9CQY - chains B and D of the 4 polymer chains in the assembly; structure by electron microscopy, 2.39 A resolution.

[Chain B (and D)]
Protein: Nitrogenase molybdenum-iron protein beta chain
From: Azotobacter vinelandii
Notes: EC 1.18.6.1; chain D of this document is another copy of the same molecule, construct and numbering; everything in this record applies to it too
UniProtKB: P07329 (NIFK_AZOVI); residue numbers follow UniProt; this construct covers 1-523
Chain sequence (523 residues; numbered 1 to 523; the number before each row is that of its first residue):
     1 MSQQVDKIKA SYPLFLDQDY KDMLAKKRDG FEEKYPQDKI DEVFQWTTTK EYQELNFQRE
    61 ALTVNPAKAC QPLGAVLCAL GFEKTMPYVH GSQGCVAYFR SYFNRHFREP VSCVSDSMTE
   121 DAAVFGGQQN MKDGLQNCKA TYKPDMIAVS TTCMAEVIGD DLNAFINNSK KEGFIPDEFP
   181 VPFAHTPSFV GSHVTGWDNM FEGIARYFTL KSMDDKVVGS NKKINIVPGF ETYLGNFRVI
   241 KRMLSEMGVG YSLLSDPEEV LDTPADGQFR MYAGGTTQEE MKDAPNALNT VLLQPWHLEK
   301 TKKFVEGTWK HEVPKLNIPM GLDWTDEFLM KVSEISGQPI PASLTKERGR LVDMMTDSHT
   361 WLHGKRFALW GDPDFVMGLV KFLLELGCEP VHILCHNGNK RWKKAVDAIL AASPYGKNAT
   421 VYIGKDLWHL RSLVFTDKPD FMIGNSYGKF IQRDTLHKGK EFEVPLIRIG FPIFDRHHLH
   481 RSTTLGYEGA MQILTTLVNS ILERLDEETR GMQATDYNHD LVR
Unresolved in the structure: 1
Bound ions: fe(8)-S(7) cluster Fe: Cys70, Cys95, Cys153, Ser188 (shared with 3 residues of chain A); Fe ion site 1: Arg108, Glu109 (shared with Asp353(D), Asp357(D) of chain D); Fe ion site 2: Asp353, Asp357 (shared with Arg108(D), Glu109(D) of chain D)
Residues lining bound ligands:
  - fe(8)-S(7) cluster (CLF): Cys70, Pro72, Ser92, Gly94, Cys95, Tyr98, Phe99, Thr152, Cys153, Ser188
  - 3-hydroxy-3-carboxy-adipic acid (HCA): Tyr98, Ser101, Arg105
Swiss-Prot annotation at these positions:
  - binding site ([8Fe-7S] cluster): Cys70, Cys95, Cys153, Ser188

[How chain B and chain D interact]
Pairs across the interface (130; chain B residue first):
  Ser11(B) - Tyr517(D)  hydrogen bond (backbone-side chain)
  Ser11(B) - Asn518(D)  hydrogen bond
  Tyr12(B) - Glu508(D)  hydrogen bond
  Tyr12(B) - Thr509(D)
  Tyr12(B) - Thr515(D)
  Tyr12(B) - Tyr517(D)
  Tyr12(B) - Asn518(D)
  Phe15(B) - Tyr517(D)
  Leu16(B) - Ala514(D)
  Leu16(B) - Thr515(D)
  Lys34(B) - Gln513(D)  hydrogen bond
  Gln37(B) - Gln513(D)  hydrogen bond
  Arg105(B) - Val522(D)
  Arg108(B) - Asp357(D)
  Arg108(B) - Arg523(D)  hydrogen bond (side chain-backbone)
  Glu109(B) - Asp353(D)
  Arg238(B) - Arg350(D)
  Glu259(B) - Lys346(D)  salt bridge
  Glu259(B) - Arg350(D)  salt bridge
  Asp262(B) - Arg350(D)  salt bridge
  Pro264(B) - Lys346(D)
  Pro264(B) - Gly349(D)
  Pro264(B) - Arg350(D)
  Ala265(B) - Gly349(D)  hydrogen bond (backbone-backbone)
  Ala265(B) - Val352(D)
  Ala265(B) - Asp353(D)
  Lys346(B) - Glu259(D)  salt bridge
  Lys346(B) - Pro264(D)
  Gly349(B) - Pro264(D)
  Gly349(B) - Ala265(D)  hydrogen bond (backbone-backbone)
  Arg350(B) - Arg238(D)
  Arg350(B) - Glu259(D)  salt bridge
  Arg350(B) - Asp262(D)  salt bridge
  Arg350(B) - Pro264(D)
  Val352(B) - Ala265(D)
  Asp353(B) - Glu109(D)
  Asp353(B) - Ala265(D)
  Met354(B) - His478(D)
  Asp357(B) - Arg108(D)
  Asp357(B) - His477(D)
  Asp357(B) - His478(D)
  Ser358(B) - His477(D)  hydrogen bond
  Ser358(B) - His478(D)  hydrogen bond
  Trp361(B) - His477(D)
  Ser446(B) - Leu521(D)
  Tyr447(B) - Leu521(D)  hydrophobic
  Lys449(B) - Asp506(D)  salt bridge
  Lys449(B) - His519(D)
  Lys449(B) - Asp520(D)  hydrogen bond (side chain-backbone)
  Phe450(B) - His519(D)
  Gln452(B) - Arg510(D)
  Arg453(B) - Arg510(D)
  Arg453(B) - Met512(D)
  Arg453(B) - Asp516(D)  salt bridge
  Asp454(B) - Met512(D)
  Leu456(B) - Arg510(D)
  His457(B) - Met512(D)
  Glu463(B) - Arg510(D)
  Arg468(B) - Asp506(D)  salt bridge
  Phe474(B) - Leu521(D)
  Phe474(B) - Val522(D)
  Phe474(B) - Arg523(D)  hydrogen bond (backbone-backbone)
  Asp475(B) - Leu502(D)
  Asp475(B) - Asp506(D)
  Asp475(B) - Leu521(D)  hydrogen bond (backbone-backbone)
  Asp475(B) - Arg523(D)
  Arg476(B) - Asn499(D)
  Arg476(B) - Leu502(D)
  Arg476(B) - Glu503(D)
  Arg476(B) - Asp506(D)  salt bridge
  His477(B) - Asp357(D)
  His477(B) - Ser358(D)  hydrogen bond
  His477(B) - Trp361(D)
  His477(B) - Thr495(D)
  His477(B) - Val498(D)
  His477(B) - Asn499(D)  hydrogen bond (backbone-side chain)
  His477(B) - Leu502(D)
  His477(B) - Arg523(D)  hydrogen bond (side chain-backbone)
  His478(B) - Met354(D)
  His478(B) - Asp357(D)
  His478(B) - Ser358(D)  hydrogen bond
  His478(B) - Leu494(D)
  Leu479(B) - Asn499(D)
  Leu494(B) - His478(D)
  Thr495(B) - His477(D)
  Val498(B) - His477(D)
  Asn499(B) - Arg476(D)
  Asn499(B) - His477(D)  hydrogen bond (side chain-backbone)
  Asn499(B) - Leu479(D)
  Leu502(B) - Asp475(D)
  Leu502(B) - Arg476(D)
  Leu502(B) - His477(D)
  Glu503(B) - Arg476(D)
  Asp506(B) - Lys449(D)  salt bridge
  Asp506(B) - Arg468(D)  salt bridge
  Asp506(B) - Asp475(D)
  Asp506(B) - Arg476(D)  salt bridge
  Glu508(B) - Tyr12(D)  hydrogen bond
  Thr509(B) - Tyr12(D)
  Arg510(B) - Gln452(D)
  Arg510(B) - Arg453(D)
  Arg510(B) - Leu456(D)
  Arg510(B) - Glu463(D)
  Met512(B) - Arg453(D)
  Met512(B) - Asp454(D)
  Met512(B) - His457(D)
  Gln513(B) - Lys34(D)  hydrogen bond
  Gln513(B) - Gln37(D)  hydrogen bond
  Ala514(B) - Leu16(D)
  Thr515(B) - Tyr12(D)
  Thr515(B) - Leu16(D)
  Asp516(B) - Arg453(D)  salt bridge
  Tyr517(B) - Ser11(D)  hydrogen bond (side chain-backbone)
  Tyr517(B) - Tyr12(D)
  Tyr517(B) - Phe15(D)
  Asn518(B) - Ser11(D)  hydrogen bond
  Asn518(B) - Tyr12(D)
  His519(B) - Lys449(D)
  His519(B) - Phe450(D)
  Asp520(B) - Lys449(D)  hydrogen bond (backbone-side chain)
  Leu521(B) - Ser446(D)
  Leu521(B) - Tyr447(D)  hydrophobic
  Leu521(B) - Phe474(D)
  Leu521(B) - Asp475(D)  hydrogen bond (backbone-backbone)
  Val522(B) - Arg105(D)
  Val522(B) - Phe474(D)
  Arg523(B) - Arg108(D)  hydrogen bond (backbone-side chain)
  Arg523(B) - Phe474(D)  hydrogen bond (backbone-backbone)
  Arg523(B) - Asp475(D)
  Arg523(B) - His477(D)  hydrogen bond (backbone-side chain)
Other interface residues (no listed pair), chain B (68 interface residues in all): Pro13, Phe44, Thr263, Arg481, Met491, Leu505
Other interface residues (no listed pair), chain D (68 interface residues in all): Pro13, Phe44, Thr263, Arg481, Met491, Leu505

[Overview]
The chain B/chain D interface involves 68 residues from each chain, with 28 hydrogen bonds and 14 salt
bridges. Polar contacts include Glu259(B)-Lys346(D), Glu259(B)-Arg350(D) and Asp262(B)-Arg350(D). Bound to
chain B: 3-hydroxy-3-carboxy-adipic acid and fe(8)-S(7) cluster.
Both chains are Nitrogenase molybdenum-iron protein beta chain (Azotobacter vinelandii). Entry 9CQY
(Azotobacter vinelandii Oxidized MoFeP (C2 symmetry) obtained using the SPT Labtech chameleon) was determined
by electron microscopy together with 9CQM, 9CQN, 9CQO, 9CQP, 9CQQ, 9CQR and 12 further entries from the same
study.
